7W5Y - chains F and 1 of the 9 polymer chains in the assembly; structure by electron microscopy, 4.20 A resolution (low resolution: residue-level contacts below are approximate; hydrogen-bond / salt-bridge calls are withheld).

Chain F:
Name: RNA polymerase sigma factor RpoD
Organism: Escherichia coli K-12
UniProt: P00579 (RPOD_ECOLI); numbering as in UniProt (aligned over 1-613)
Sequence (613 residues; row label = number of the first residue in the row):
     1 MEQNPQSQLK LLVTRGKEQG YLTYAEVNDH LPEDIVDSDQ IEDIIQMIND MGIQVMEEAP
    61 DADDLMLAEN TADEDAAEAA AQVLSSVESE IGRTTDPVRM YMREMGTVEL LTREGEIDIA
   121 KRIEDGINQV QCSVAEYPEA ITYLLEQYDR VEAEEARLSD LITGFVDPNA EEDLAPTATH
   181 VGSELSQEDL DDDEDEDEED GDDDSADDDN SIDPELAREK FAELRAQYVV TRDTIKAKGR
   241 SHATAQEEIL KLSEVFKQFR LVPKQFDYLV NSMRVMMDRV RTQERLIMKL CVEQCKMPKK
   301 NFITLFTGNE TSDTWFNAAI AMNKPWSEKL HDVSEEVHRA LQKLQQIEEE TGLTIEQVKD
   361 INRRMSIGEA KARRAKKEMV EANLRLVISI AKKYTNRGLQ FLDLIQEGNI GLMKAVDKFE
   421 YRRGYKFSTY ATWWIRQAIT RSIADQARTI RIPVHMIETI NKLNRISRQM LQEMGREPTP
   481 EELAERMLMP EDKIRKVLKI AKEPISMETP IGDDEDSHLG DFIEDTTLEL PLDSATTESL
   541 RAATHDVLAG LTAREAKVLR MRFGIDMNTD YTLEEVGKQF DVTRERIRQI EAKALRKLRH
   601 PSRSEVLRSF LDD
Not modelled in the structure: 1-78, 172-209, 505
Swiss-Prot annotation at these positions:
  - DNA-binding region: Leu573 to Ala592 (H-T-H motif)
  - region: Arg584 to Arg599 (Interaction with anti-sigma factors)
  - motif: Asp403 to Gln406 (Interaction with polymerase core subunit RpoC)
  - site: Arg562 (Interaction with anti-sigma factors)
  - mutagenesis: Ala553 (A553D: Disrupts the interaction with Escherichia phage lambda antitermination protein Q), Arg596 (R596D/E: 2-fold reduction in activation of class II Crp-dependent promoters)

Chain 1:
Molecule: fpr promoter DNA forward strand
Sequence (86 nucleotides; each row starts with the number of its first residue):
     2 ATTGATTTGA TCGATTGAGC CTTCCAGTCC TTCGGGACTG GAATTTTTTT GTTCGGAGAA
    62 CTATAATGGG AGCTGTCACG GATGCA
Not modelled in the structure: 2-4

Interface between chain F and chain 1:
Contacting residue pairs (52):
  Arg99(F) with DG70(1); DG71(1)
  Met102(F) with DG69(1); DG70(1)
  Gly106(F) with DG69(1)
  Leu110(F) with DT68(1)
  Ala382(F) with DT68(1)
  Asn383(F) with DT68(1)
  Arg385(F) with DT68(1); DG69(1)
  Leu386(F) with DT68(1)
  Lys392(F) with DG70(1)
  Lys418(F) with DC62(1); DA64(1)
  Phe419(F) with DA64(1)
  Glu420(F) with DA64(1)
  Arg423(F) with DA64(1)
  Tyr425(F) with DA64(1); DT65(1); DA66(1)
  Lys426(F) with DA66(1); DA67(1)
  Ser428(F) with DA66(1); DA67(1); DT68(1)
  Thr429(F) with DA64(1); DT65(1); DA66(1)
  Tyr430(F) with DT63(1); DA64(1)
  Thr432(F) with DA67(1)
  Trp433(F) with DT63(1); DA64(1)
  Trp434(F) with DC62(1); DT63(1)
  Gln437(F) with DC62(1); DT63(1)
  Arg441(F) with DA61(1)
  Arg451(F) with DG59(1)
  Pro453(F) with DA58(1); DG59(1)
  His455(F) with DA58(1); DG59(1); DA60(1)
  Met456(F) with DA58(1)
  Thr583(F) with DT40(1)
  Glu585(F) with DT40(1); DG41(1); DG42(1)
  Arg586(F) with DC39(1); DT40(1)
  Lys593(F) with DG37(1)
Other interface residues (no listed pair), chain F (35 interface residues in all): Leu384, Phe401, Asp581, Val582
Other interface residues (no listed pair), chain 1 (21 interface residues in all): DG57, DA72

Overview:
The interface between chain F and chain 1 involves 35 residues on one side and 21 on the other. UniProt lists
2 mutagenesis sites on chain F.
Here chain F is RNA polymerase sigma factor RpoD (Escherichia coli K-12) and chain 1 is fpr promoter DNA
forward strand. Entry 7W5Y (Cryo-EM structure of SoxS-dependent transcription activation complex with fpr
promoter DNA) was determined by electron microscopy, deposited together with 7W5W and 7W5X.
